2AZ1 - chains C and F of the 6 polymer chains in the assembly; structure by X-ray diffraction, 2.35 A resolution.

[Chain C (and F)]
Name: Nucleoside diphosphate kinase
Source organism: Halobacterium salinarum
Notes: EC 2.7.4.6; chain F of this document is another copy of the same molecule, construct and numbering; everything in this record applies to it too
Reference sequence: P61136 (NDK_HALSA); residue numbers follow UniProt; this construct covers 1-161
Amino-acid sequence (181 residues; row label = number of the first residue in the row; numbers below 1 keep their minus sign (Met-19 is residue -19)):
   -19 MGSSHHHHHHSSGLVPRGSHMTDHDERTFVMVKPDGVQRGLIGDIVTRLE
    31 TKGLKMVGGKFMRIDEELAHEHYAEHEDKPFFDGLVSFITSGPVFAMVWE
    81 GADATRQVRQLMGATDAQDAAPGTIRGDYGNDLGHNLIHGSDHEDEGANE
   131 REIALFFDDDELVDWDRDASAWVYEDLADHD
Disordered / not traced: -19 to 3, 159-161 (chain F: -19 to 2, 57-61, 159-161)
Construct notes: cloning artifact (-19 to 0)
Bound ions: Ca2+ site 1: Asp45 (shared with 1 residue of chain D); Ca2+ site 2: Glu47 (shared with 3 residues of chain D); Ca2+ site 3: Ala134, Phe137, Asp138 (shared with 1 residue of chain D); Ca2+ site 4: Asp138 (shared with 2 residues of chain D)
Swiss-Prot annotation at these positions:
  - active site: His119 (Pros-phosphohistidine intermediate)
  - binding site (ATP): Lys13, Phe61, Arg89, Thr95, Arg106, Asn116

[Interface between chain C and chain F]
Pairs across the interface (54; chain C residue first):
  Val17(C) with Trp145(F), hydrophobic
  Gln18(C) with Trp145(F); Asp146(F); Arg147(F); Asp148(F)
  Gly20(C) with Glu30(F); Arg147(F)
  Leu21(C) with Glu30(F)
  Ile22(C) with Glu30(F), hydrogen bond (backbone-side chain)
  Gly23(C) with Gly23(F); Val26(F); Thr27(F); Glu30(F), hydrogen bond (backbone-side chain)
  Asp24(C) with Thr27(F), hydrogen bond (backbone-side chain)
  Val26(C) with Gly23(F)
  Thr27(C) with Gly23(F); Asp24(F), hydrogen bond (side chain-backbone)
  Glu30(C) with Gly20(F); Leu21(F), hydrogen bond (side chain-backbone); Ile22(F), hydrogen bond (side chain-backbone); Gly23(F), hydrogen bond (side chain-backbone)
  Met36(C) with Phe41(F), hydrophobic; Phe75(F), hydrophobic
  Val37(C) with Phe41(F)
  Gly38(C) with Phe41(F)
  Gly39(C) with Lys40(F); Phe41(F), hydrogen bond (backbone-backbone)
  Lys40(C) with Gly39(F)
  Phe41(C) with Met36(F); Val37(F); Gly39(F), hydrogen bond (backbone-backbone); Val143(F), hydrophobic; Trp145(F)
  Met42(C) with Val143(F), hydrophobic
  Arg43(C) with Val143(F); Asp144(F), hydrogen bond (side chain-backbone); Trp145(F)
  Pro73(C) with Val143(F), hydrophobic; Trp145(F), hydrophobic
  Phe75(C) with Phe75(F), hydrophobic
  Glu141(C) with Phe41(F)
  Val143(C) with Arg43(F)
  Asp144(C) with Arg43(F), hydrogen bond (backbone-side chain)
  Trp145(C) with Val17(F), hydrophobic; Gln18(F); Phe41(F); Arg43(F); Pro73(F), hydrophobic
  Asp146(C) with Gln18(F)
  Arg147(C) with Val17(F); Gln18(F), hydrogen bond (side chain-backbone); Arg19(F); Gly20(F)
  Asp148(C) with Gln18(F)
Also at the interface, not in a pair above, chain C (29 interface residues in all): Arg19, Ala149
Also at the interface, not in a pair above, chain F (29 interface residues in all): Gly38, Met42, Glu141, Ala149

[In short]
Chain C and chain F each contribute 29 residues to their interface, with 12 hydrogen bonds. Polar contacts
include Ile22(C)-Glu30(F), Gly23(C)-Glu30(F) and Asp24(C)-Thr27(F). Curated annotation (UniProt) lists
active-site residue His119(C) and 6 ATP-binding residues on chain C.
Both chains are Nucleoside diphosphate kinase (Halobacterium salinarum). Entry 2AZ1 (Structure of a halophilic
nucleoside diphosphate kinase from Halobacterium salinarum) was determined by X-ray diffraction (same
publication as 2AZ3).
